PDB entry 8ZOM | electron microscopy, 2.74 A resolution | chains B and R of the 20 polymer chains in the assembly

[Chain B]
Name: Mitochondrial-processing peptidase subunit beta
Organism: Arachis hypogaea
UniProt: A0A445CDV5 (A0A445CDV5_ARAHY); residues 44-530 here = UniProt positions 44-530
Chain sequence (487 residues; each row starts with the number of its first residue):
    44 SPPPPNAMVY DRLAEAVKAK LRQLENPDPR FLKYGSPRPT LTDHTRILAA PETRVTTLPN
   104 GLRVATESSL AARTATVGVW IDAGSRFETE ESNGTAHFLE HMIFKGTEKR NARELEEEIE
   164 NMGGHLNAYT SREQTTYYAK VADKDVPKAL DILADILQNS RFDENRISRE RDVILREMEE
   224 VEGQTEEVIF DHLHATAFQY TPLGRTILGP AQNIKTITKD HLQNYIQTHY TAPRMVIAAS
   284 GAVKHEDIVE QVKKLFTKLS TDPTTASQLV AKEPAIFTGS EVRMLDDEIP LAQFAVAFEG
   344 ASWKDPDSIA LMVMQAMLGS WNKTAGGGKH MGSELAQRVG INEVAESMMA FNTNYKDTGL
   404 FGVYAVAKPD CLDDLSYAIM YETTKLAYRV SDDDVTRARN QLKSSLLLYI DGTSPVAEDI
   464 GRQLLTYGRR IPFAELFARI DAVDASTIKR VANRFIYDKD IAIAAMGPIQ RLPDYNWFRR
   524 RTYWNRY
Metal / ion sites: Zn2+: H140, E220

[Chain R]
Name: Cytochrome b-c1 complex subunit 7
Organism: Arachis hypogaea
UniProt: A0A445CVZ9 (A0A445CVZ9_ARAHY); residues 7-123 here = UniProt positions 7-123
Chain sequence (117 residues; each row starts with the number of its first residue):
     7 QSFIDPKKNW FAAQHMKAIS KRLRRFGLRY DDLYDPYYDL DVKEALNRLP KEVVDARHQR
    67 LKRAMDLSMK HEYLPEDLQA MQTPFRGYLQ EMLALVKREK AERESLGGLP LYQRTIP
Residues lining bound ligands: 1,2-Distearoyl-sn-glycerophosphoethanolamine (3PE): F17, Q20, H21, A24, R28

[Interface between chain B and chain R]
Pairs across the interface (31; chain B residue first):
  S44(B) - A86(R)  hydrogen bond (side chain-backbone)
  S44(B) - M87(R)
  P45(B) - A86(R)
  P45(B) - Q88(R)
  P45(B) - T89(R)
  P46(B) - M87(R)
  P46(B) - R92(R)  hydrogen bond (backbone-side chain)
  P48(B) - R92(R)
  Y53(B) - E58(R)
  Y53(B) - V59(R)
  Y53(B) - A62(R)  hydrophobic
  D54(B) - R35(R)  salt bridge
  D54(B) - R92(R)  salt bridge
  L56(B) - P56(R)
  L56(B) - E58(R)
  V60(B) - P56(R)
  V60(B) - M98(R)  hydrophobic
  K61(B) - G93(R)  hydrogen bond (side chain-backbone)
  L64(B) - E97(R)
  L64(B) - L101(R)  hydrophobic
  P80(B) - L112(R)  hydrophobic
  R81(B) - S111(R)  hydrogen bond (side chain-backbone)
  R81(B) - L112(R)
  K372(B) - R109(R)  hydrogen bond (backbone-side chain)
  H373(B) - R109(R)  hydrogen bond
  E377(B) - L115(R)
  Q380(B) - R109(R)  hydrogen bond
  Q380(B) - G114(R)
  Q380(B) - L115(R)  hydrogen bond (side chain-backbone)
  R381(B) - L115(R)
  I384(B) - L117(R)
Interface residues without a listed pair, chain B (21 interface residues in all): P47, A57, L67
Interface residues without a listed pair, chain R (23 interface residues in all): L55, R66, P116

[Summary]
The interface between chain B and chain R involves 21 residues on one side and 23 on the other; the contacts
include 8 hydrogen bonds and 2 salt bridges. Among the polar pairs are D54(B)-R35(R), D54(B)-R92(R) and
S44(B)-A86(R). Chain R binds 1,2-Distearoyl-sn-glycerophosphoethanolamine.
Chain B is Mitochondrial-processing peptidase subunit beta and chain R is Cytochrome b-c1 complex subunit 7,
both from Arachis hypogaea; the structure, Cryo-EM structure of pyraclostrobin-bound Arachis hypogaea bc1
complex, was determined by electron microscopy.
